Entry 9IV6 (electron microscopy, 2.71 A resolution); this record covers chains A and S of the 5 polymer chains in the assembly.

# Chain A
Name: Guanine nucleotide-binding protein G(s) subunit alpha isoforms short
Organism: Homo sapiens
Sequence (361 residues; row label = number of the first residue in the row; note: 33 numbers in that range are skipped by the numbering (no residue carries them; nothing is unmodelled there)):
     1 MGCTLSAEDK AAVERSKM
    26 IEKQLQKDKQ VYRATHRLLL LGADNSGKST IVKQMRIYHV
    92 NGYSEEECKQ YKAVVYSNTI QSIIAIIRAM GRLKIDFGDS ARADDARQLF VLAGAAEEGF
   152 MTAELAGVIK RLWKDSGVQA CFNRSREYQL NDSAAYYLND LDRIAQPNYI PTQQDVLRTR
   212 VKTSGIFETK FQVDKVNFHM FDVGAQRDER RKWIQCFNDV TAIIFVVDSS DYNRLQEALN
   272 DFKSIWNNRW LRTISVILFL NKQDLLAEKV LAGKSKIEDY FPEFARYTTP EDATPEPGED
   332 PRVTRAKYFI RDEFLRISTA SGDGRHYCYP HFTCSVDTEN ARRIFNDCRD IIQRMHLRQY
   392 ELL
Not modelled in the structure: 1-3, 92-211

# Chain S
Name: scFv16
Organism: synthetic construct
Notes: antibody fragment or engineered binder
Sequence (285 residues; each row starts with the number of its first residue; note: 13 numbers in that range are skipped by the numbering (no residue carries them; nothing is unmodelled there); a row labelled like 121A-121N holds insertion residues (121A, then the next letters in order); numbers below 1 keep their minus sign (Met-36 is residue -36)):
   -36 MLLVNQSHQG FNKEHTSKMV SAIVLYVLLA AAAHSAFAVQ LVESGGGLVQ PGGSRKLSCS
    24 ASGFAFSSFG MHWVRQAPEK GLEWVAYISS GSGTIYYADT VKGRFTISRD DPKNTLFLQM
    84 TSLRSEDTAM YYCVRSIYYY GSSPFDFWGQ GTTLTVSA
121A-121N GGGGSGGGGSGGGG
   135 SADIVMTQAT SSVPVTPGES VSISCRSSKS LLHSNGNTYL YWFLQRPGQS PQLLIYRMSN
   195 LASGVPDRFS GSGSGTAFTL TISRLEAEDV GVYYCMQHLE YPLTFGAGTK LEL
Not modelled in the structure: -36 to 1, 121A-121N, 247
Disulfide bonds: Cys22-Cys96

# How chain A and chain S interact
Pairs across the interface - 16 pairs, chain A then chain S:
  Ser6(A) with His167(S); Asn169(S); Tyr173(S), hydrogen bond
  Glu8(A) with Tyr173(S); Tyr175(S), hydrogen bond; Arg191(S), salt bridge
  Asp9(A) with Asn169(S)
  Ala11(A) with Tyr101(S), hydrophobic
  Glu14(A) with Ser52(S), hydrogen bond; Ser53(S); Thr57(S), hydrogen bond
  Arg15(A) with Ile100(S); Tyr101(S); Tyr102(S)
  Met18(A) with Ser53(S); Gly54(S)
Interface residues without a listed pair, chain A (10 interface residues in all): Leu5, Ala7, Ala12
Interface residues without a listed pair, chain S (17 interface residues in all): Ser31, Gly56, His232, Leu233, Tyr235

# Summary
Chain A and chain S form an interface of 10 and 17 residues respectively, with 4 hydrogen bonds and 1 salt
bridge. Among the polar pairs are Glu8(A)-Arg191(S), Ser6(A)-Tyr173(S) and Glu8(A)-Tyr175(S).
Here chain A is Guanine nucleotide-binding protein G(s) subunit alpha isoforms short (Homo sapiens) and chain
S is scFv16 (synthetic construct). Entry 9IV6 (Cryo-EM structure of hGPR4-Gs complex in pH7.0) was determined
by electron microscopy.
